8FLL - chain A; structure by X-ray diffraction, 1.50 A resolution.

== Chain A ==
Molecule: Tyrosine-protein kinase BTK
From: Homo sapiens
Notes: EC 2.7.10.2; fragment: kinase domain
UniProt: Q06187 (BTK_HUMAN); numbering as in UniProt (aligned over 389-659)
Chain sequence (273 residues; numbered 387 to 659; the number before each row is that of its first residue):
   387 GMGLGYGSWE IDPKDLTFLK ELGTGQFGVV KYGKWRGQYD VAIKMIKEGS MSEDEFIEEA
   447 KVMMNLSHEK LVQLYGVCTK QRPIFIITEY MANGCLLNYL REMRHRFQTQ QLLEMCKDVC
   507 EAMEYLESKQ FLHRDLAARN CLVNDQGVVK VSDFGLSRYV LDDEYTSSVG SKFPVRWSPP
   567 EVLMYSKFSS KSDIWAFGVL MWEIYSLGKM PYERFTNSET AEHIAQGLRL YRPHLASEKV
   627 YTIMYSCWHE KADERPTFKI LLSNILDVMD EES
Not modelled in the structure: 387-394, 659
Differences from the reference sequence: expression tag (387-388)
Residues lining bound ligands: pirtobrutinib (Y7W): L408, G409, V416, A428, K430, F442, M449, V458, Q459, L460, I472, T474, E475, Y476, M477, G480, C481, L528, S538, D539, F540, G541, L542

== Summary ==
Ligands of chain A: pirtobrutinib.
Chain A is Tyrosine-protein kinase BTK (Homo sapiens); the structure, Crystal structure of BTK kinase domain
in complex with pirtobrutinib, was determined by X-ray diffraction together with 8FLN from the same study.
